Entry 3OBA (X-ray diffraction, 2.75 A resolution); this record covers chains A and B of the 4 polymer chains in the assembly.

# Chain A (and B)
Name: Beta-galactosidase
From: Kluyveromyces lactis
Notes: EC 3.2.1.23; chain B of this document is another copy of the same molecule, construct and numbering; everything in this record applies to it too
UniProt: P00723 (BGAL_KLULA); residue numbers follow UniProt; this construct covers 2-1025
Sequence (1032 residues; row label = number of the first residue in the row; numbers below 1 keep their minus sign (Asp-6 is residue -6)):
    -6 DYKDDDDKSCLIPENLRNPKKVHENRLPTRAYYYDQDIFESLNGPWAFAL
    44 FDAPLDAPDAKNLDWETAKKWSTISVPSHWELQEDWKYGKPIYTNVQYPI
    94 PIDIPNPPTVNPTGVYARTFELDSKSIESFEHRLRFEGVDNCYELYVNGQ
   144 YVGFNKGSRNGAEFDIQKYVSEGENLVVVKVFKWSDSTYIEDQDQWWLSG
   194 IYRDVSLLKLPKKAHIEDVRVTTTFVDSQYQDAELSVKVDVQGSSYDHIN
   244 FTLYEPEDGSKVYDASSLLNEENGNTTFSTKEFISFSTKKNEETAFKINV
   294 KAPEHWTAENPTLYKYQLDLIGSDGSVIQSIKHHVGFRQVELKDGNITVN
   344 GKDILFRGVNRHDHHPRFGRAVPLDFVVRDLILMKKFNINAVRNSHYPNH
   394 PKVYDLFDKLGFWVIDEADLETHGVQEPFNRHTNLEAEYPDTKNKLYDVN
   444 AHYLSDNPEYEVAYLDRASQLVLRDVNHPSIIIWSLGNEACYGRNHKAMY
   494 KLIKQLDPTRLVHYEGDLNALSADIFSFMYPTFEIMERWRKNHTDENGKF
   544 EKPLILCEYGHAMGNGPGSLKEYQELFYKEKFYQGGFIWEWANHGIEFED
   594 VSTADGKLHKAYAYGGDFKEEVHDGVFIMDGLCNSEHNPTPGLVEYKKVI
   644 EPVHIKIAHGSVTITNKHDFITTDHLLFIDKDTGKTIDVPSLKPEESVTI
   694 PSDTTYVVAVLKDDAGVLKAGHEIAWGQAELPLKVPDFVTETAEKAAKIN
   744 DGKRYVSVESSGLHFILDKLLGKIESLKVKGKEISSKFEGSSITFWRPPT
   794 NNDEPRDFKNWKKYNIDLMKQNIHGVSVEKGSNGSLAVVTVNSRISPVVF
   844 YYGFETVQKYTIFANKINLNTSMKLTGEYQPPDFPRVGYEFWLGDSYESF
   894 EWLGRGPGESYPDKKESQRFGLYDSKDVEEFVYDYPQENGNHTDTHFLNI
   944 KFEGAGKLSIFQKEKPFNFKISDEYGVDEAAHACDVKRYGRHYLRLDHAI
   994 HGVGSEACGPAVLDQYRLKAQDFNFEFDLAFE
Disordered / not traced: -6 to 1
Sequence notes: expression tag (-6 to 1)
Swiss-Prot annotation at these positions:
  - active site: Glu482 (Proton donor), Glu551 (Nucleophile)
Metal / ion sites: manganese (III) ion: Asp593, His975, Asp978

# How chain A and chain B interact
Contacting residue pairs (105):
  Gln29(A) - Gln29(B)
  Gln29(A) - Asn266(B)  hydrogen bond (backbone-side chain)
  Asp30(A) - Asn268(B)  hydrogen bond (backbone-side chain)
  Phe32(A) - Asn266(B)  hydrogen bond (backbone-side chain)
  Glu33(A) - Glu265(B)
  Glu33(A) - Thr269(B)  hydrogen bond
  Ser34(A) - Asn263(B)
  Ser34(A) - Glu265(B)  hydrogen bond (backbone-side chain)
  Asn36(A) - Ser259(B)
  Gly37(A) - Asp257(B)
  Gly37(A) - Ser259(B)
  Pro38(A) - Val255(B)  hydrophobic
  Pro38(A) - Asp257(B)
  Pro38(A) - Ser260(B)
  Ser65(A) - Asp707(B)
  Thr66(A) - Val255(B)
  Thr66(A) - Asp707(B)  hydrogen bond (backbone-side chain)
  Thr66(A) - Lys712(B)  hydrogen bond (backbone-side chain)
  Ser68(A) - Asp257(B)
  Glu114(A) - Thr270(B)  hydrogen bond (backbone-side chain)
  Glu114(A) - Ser272(B)
  Glu114(A) - Thr273(B)  hydrogen bond
  Glu114(A) - Lys274(B)  salt bridge
  Leu115(A) - Thr270(B)
  Leu115(A) - Thr273(B)
  Asp116(A) - Thr270(B)
  Asp116(A) - Thr273(B)
  Ser119(A) - Thr270(B)
  Phe123(A) - Asn268(B)
  Gly166(A) - Thr273(B)
  Glu167(A) - Lys274(B)  salt bridge
  Lys202(A) - Asn268(B)  hydrogen bond (side chain-backbone)
  Lys202(A) - Thr270(B)
  Val255(A) - Pro38(B)
  Val255(A) - Thr66(B)
  Asp257(A) - Gly37(B)
  Asp257(A) - Pro38(B)
  Asp257(A) - Ser68(B)
  Ser259(A) - Asn36(B)
  Ser259(A) - Gly37(B)
  Ser260(A) - Pro38(B)
  Asn263(A) - Ser34(B)
  Glu265(A) - Glu33(B)
  Glu265(A) - Ser34(B)  hydrogen bond (side chain-backbone)
  Asn266(A) - Gln29(B)  hydrogen bond (side chain-backbone)
  Asn266(A) - Phe32(B)  hydrogen bond (side chain-backbone)
  Asn268(A) - Asp30(B)  hydrogen bond (side chain-backbone)
  Asn268(A) - Glu33(B)
  Asn268(A) - Phe123(B)
  Asn268(A) - Lys202(B)  hydrogen bond (backbone-side chain)
  Thr269(A) - Glu33(B)  hydrogen bond
  Thr270(A) - Glu114(B)  hydrogen bond (side chain-backbone)
  Thr270(A) - Leu115(B)
  Thr270(A) - Asp116(B)
  Thr270(A) - Ser119(B)
  Thr270(A) - Lys202(B)
  Ser272(A) - Glu114(B)  hydrogen bond
  Thr273(A) - Glu114(B)  hydrogen bond
  Thr273(A) - Leu115(B)
  Thr273(A) - Asp116(B)
  Thr273(A) - Gly166(B)
  Lys274(A) - Glu114(B)  salt bridge
  Lys274(A) - Glu167(B)  salt bridge
  Val594(A) - Lys919(B)
  Asp598(A) - Glu891(B)
  Asp598(A) - His985(B)  salt bridge
  Gly599(A) - Glu891(B)
  Gly599(A) - Ser918(B)  hydrogen bond (backbone-side chain)
  Gly599(A) - Lys919(B)  hydrogen bond (backbone-backbone)
  Lys600(A) - Phe893(B)
  Lys600(A) - Ser918(B)
  Lys600(A) - Val921(B)
  Lys600(A) - Glu923(B)  salt bridge
  Lys600(A) - Ile964(B)  hydrogen bond (side chain-backbone)
  Leu601(A) - Lys919(B)
  Leu601(A) - Asp920(B)
  Leu601(A) - Val921(B)  hydrogen bond (backbone-backbone)
  Leu601(A) - Glu922(B)
  Lys603(A) - Glu922(B)
  Asp707(A) - Ser65(B)
  Asp707(A) - Thr66(B)  hydrogen bond (side chain-backbone)
  Lys712(A) - Thr66(B)  hydrogen bond (side chain-backbone)
  Glu891(A) - Gly599(B)
  Ser918(A) - Gly599(B)  hydrogen bond (side chain-backbone)
  Ser918(A) - Lys600(B)
  Lys919(A) - Val594(B)
  Lys919(A) - Gly599(B)  hydrogen bond (backbone-backbone)
  Lys919(A) - Leu601(B)
  Asp920(A) - Leu601(B)
  Val921(A) - Lys600(B)
  Val921(A) - Leu601(B)  hydrogen bond (backbone-backbone)
  Glu922(A) - Leu601(B)
  Glu922(A) - Lys603(B)
  Glu923(A) - Lys600(B)  salt bridge
  Ile964(A) - Lys600(B)  hydrogen bond (backbone-side chain)
  Tyr968(A) - Gly983(B)
  Arg981(A) - Tyr982(B)
  Arg981(A) - Gly983(B)
  Tyr982(A) - Arg981(B)
  Tyr982(A) - Gly983(B)
  Gly983(A) - Tyr968(B)
  Gly983(A) - Arg981(B)
  Gly983(A) - Tyr982(B)
  Gly983(A) - Gly983(B)
  His985(A) - Asp598(B)  salt bridge
Other interface residues (no listed pair), chain A (65 interface residues in all): Tyr27, Lys63, Tyr256, Lys379, Glu592, Ala597, His602, Asp706, Tyr890, Ser892, Phe893, Ser965
Other interface residues (no listed pair), chain B (65 interface residues in all): Tyr27, Lys63, Glu77, Tyr256, Glu592, Ala597, His602, Asp706, Tyr890, Ser892, Ser965

# Overview
The chain A/chain B interface involves 65 residues from each chain, with 29 hydrogen bonds and 8 salt bridges.
Polar pairs include Glu114(A)-Lys274(B), Glu167(A)-Lys274(B) and Asp598(A)-His985(B). Curated annotation
(UniProt) lists active-site residues Glu482(A) and Glu551(A) on chain A.
Chain A and chain B are both Beta-galactosidase (Kluyveromyces lactis); the structure, Structure of the
beta-galactosidase from Kluyveromyces lactis, was determined by X-ray diffraction together with 3OB8 from the
same study.
